PDB entry 1QVG | X-ray diffraction, 2.90 A resolution | chains 0 and L of the 33 polymer chains in the assembly

Chain 0:
Molecule: 23S ribosomal RNA
Source organism: Haloarcula marismortui
Sequence (2922 nucleotides; row label = number of the first residue in the row):
     2 UUGGCUACUAUGCCAGCUGGUGGAUUGCUCGGCUCAGGCGCUGAUGAAGG
    52 ACGUGCCAAGCUGCGAUAAGCCAUGGGGAGCCGCACGGAGGCGAAGAACC
   102 AUGGAUUUCCGAAUGAGAAUCUCUCUAACAAUUGCUUCGCGCAAUGAGGA
   152 ACCCCGAGAACUGAAACAUCUCAGUAUCGGGAGGAACAGAAAACGCAAUG
   202 UGAUGUCGUUAGUAACCGCGAGUGAACGCGAUACAGCCCAAACCGAAGCC
   252 CUCACGGGCAAUGUGGUGUCAGGGCUACCUCUCAUCAGCCGACCGUCUCG
   302 ACGAAGUCUCUUGGAACAGAGCGUGAUACAGGGUGACAACCCCGUACUCG
   352 AGACCAGUACGACGUGCGGUAGUGCCAGAGUAGCGGGGGUUGGAUAUCCC
   402 UCGCGAAUAACGCAGGCAUCGACUGCGAAGGCUAAACACAACCUGAGACC
   452 GAUAGUGAACAAGUAGUGUGAACGAACGCUGCAAAGUACCCUCAGAAGGG
   502 AGGCGAAAUAGAGCAUGAAAUCAGUUGGCGAUCGAGCGACAGGGCAUACA
   552 AGGUCCCUCGACGAAUGACCGACGCGCGAGCGUCCAGUAAGACUCACGGG
   602 AAGCCGAUGUUCUGUCGUACGUUUUGAAAAACGAGCCAGGGAGUGUGUCU
   652 GCAUGGCAAGUCUAACCGGAGUAUCCGGGGAGGCACAGGGAAACCGACAU
   702 GGCCGCAGGGCUUUGCCCGAGGGCCGCCGUCUUCAAGGGCGGGGAGCCAU
   752 GUGGACACGACCCGAAUCCGGACGAUCUACGCAUGGACAAGAUGAAGCGU
   802 GCCGAAAGGCACGUGGAAGUCUGUUAGAGUUGGUGUCCUACAAUACCCUC
   852 UCGUGAUCUAUGUGUAGGGGUGAAAGGCCCAUCGAGUCCGGCAACAGCUG
   902 GUUCCAAUCGAAACAUGUCGAAGCAUGACCUCCGCCGAGGUAGUCUGUGA
   952 GGUAGAGCGACCGAUUGGUGUGUCCGCCUCCGAGAGGAGUCGGCACACCU
  1002 GUCAAACUCCAAACUUACAGACGCCGUUUGACGCGGGGAUUCCGGUGCGC
  1052 GGGGUAAGCCUGUGUACCAGGAGGGGAACAACCCAGAGAUAGGUUAAGGU
  1102 CCCCAAGUGUGGAUUAAGUGUAAUCCUCUGAAGGUGGUCUCGAGCCCUAG
  1152 ACAGCCGGGAGGUGAGCUUAGAAGCAGCUACCCUCUAAGAAAAGCGUAAC
  1202 AGCUUACCGGCCGAGGUUUGAGGCGCCCAAAAUGAUCGGGACUCAAAUCC
  1252 ACCACCGAGACCUGUCCGUACCACUCAUACUGGUAAUCGAGUAGAUUGGC
  1302 GCUCUAAUUGGAUGGAAGUAGGGGUGAAAACUCCUAUGGACCGAUUAGUG
  1352 ACGAAAAUCCUGGCCAUAGUAGCAGCGAUAGUCGGGUGAGAACCCCGACG
  1402 GCCUAAUGGAUAAGGGUUCCUCAGCACUGCUGAUCAGCUGAGGGUUAGCC
  1452 GGUCCUAAGUCAUACCGCAACUCGACUAUGACGAAAUGGGAAACGGGUUA
  1502 AUAUUCCCGUGCCACUAUGCAGUGAAAGUUGACGCCCUGGGGUCGAUCAC
  1552 GCUGGGCAUUCGCCCAGUCGAACCGUCCAACUCCGUGGAAGCCGUAAUGG
  1602 CAGGAAGCGGACGAACGGCGGCAUAGGGAAACGUGAUUCAACCUGGGGCC
  1652 CAUGAAAAGACGAGCAUAGUGUCCGUACCGAGAACCGACACAGGUGUCCA
  1702 UGGCGGCGAAAGCCAAGGCCUGUCGGGAGCAACCAACGUUAGGGAAUUCG
  1752 GCAAGUUAGUCCCGUACCUUCGGAAGAAGGGAUGCCUGCUCCGGAACGGA
  1802 GCAGGUCGCAGUGACUCGGAAGCUCGGACUGUCUAGUAACAACAUAGGUG
  1852 ACCGCAAAUCCGCAAGGACUCGUACGGUCACUGAAUCCUGCCCAGUGCAG
  1902 GUAUCUGAACACCUCGUACAAGAGGACGAAGGACCUGUCAACGGCGGGGG
  1952 UAACUAUGACCCUCUUAAGGUAGCGUAGUACCUUGCCGCAUCAGUAGCGG
  2002 CUUGCAUGAAUGGAUUAACCAGAGCUUCACUGUCCCAACGUUGGGCCCGG
  2052 UGAACUGUACAUUCCAGUGCGGAGUCUGGAGACACCCAGGGGGAAGCGAA
  2102 GACCCUAUGGAGCUUUACUGCAGGCUGUCGCUGAGACGUGGUCGCCGAUG
  2152 UGCAGCAUAGGUAGGAGACACUACACAGGUACCCGCGCUAGCGGGCCACC
  2202 GAGUCAACAGUGAAAUACUACCCGUCGGUGACUGCGACUCUCACUCCGGG
  2252 AGGAGGACACCGAUAGCCGGGCAGUUUGACUGGGGCGGUACGCGCUCGAA
  2302 AAGAUAUCGAGCGCGCCCUAUGGCUAUCUCAGCCGGGACAGAGACCCGGC
  2352 GAAGAGUGCAAGAGCAAAAGAUAGCUUGACAGUGUUCUUCCCAACGAGGA
  2402 ACGCUGACGCGAAAGCGUGGUCUAGCGAACCAAUUAGCCUGCUUGAUGCG
  2452 GGCAAUUGAUGACAGAAAAGCUACCCUAGGGAUAACAGAGUCGUCACUCG
  2502 CAAGAGCACAUAUCGACCGAGUGGCUUGCUACCUCGAUGUCGGUUCCCUC
  2552 CAUCCUGCCCGUGCAGAAGCGGGCAAGGGUGAGGUUGUUCGCCUAUUAAA
  2602 GGAGGUCGUGAGCUGGGUUUAGACCGUCGUGAGACAGGUCGGCUGCUAUC
  2652 UACUGGGUGUGUAAUGGUGUCUGACAAGAACGACCGUAUAGUACGAGAGG
  2702 AACUACGGUUGGUGGCCACUGGUGUACCGGUUGUUCGAGAGAGCACGUGC
  2752 CGGGUAGCCACGCCACACGGGGUAAGAGCUGAACGCAUCUAAGCUCGAAA
  2802 CCCACUUGGAAAAGAGACACCGCCGAGGUCCCGCGUACAAGACGCGGUCG
  2852 AUAGACUCGGGGUGUGCGCGUCGAGGUAACGAGACGUUAAGCCCACGAGC
  2902 ACUAACAGACCAAAGCCAUCAU
Not modelled in the structure: 2-9, 126-127, 715, 971-998, 1560, 1952-1963, 2137-2236, 2339-2343, 2665-2666, 2915-2923
Bound ions: Mg2+ site 1 near G28 (its only coordinating residue here); Na+ site 1: C40, G41; Na+ site 2: G56, A59, G61; Na+ site 3 near U108 (its only coordinating residue here); Mg2+ site 2: A114, U115; Na+ site 4: C141, G142; Na+ site 5 near U146 (its only coordinating residue here); Mg2+ site 3: C162, U163, U2276; K+ site 1: C162, U163, U172; Mg2+ site 4: A165, A167, C168; Na+ site 6: A165, A166, A167; Mg2+ site 5: A166, G219; 60 more Na+ sites not listed; 96 more Mg2+ sites not listed; 1 more K+ sites not listed
From the paper describing this entry:
  - conformationally variable residues (side-chain flip): U2541, U2619, U2620

Chain L:
Name: L15 Ribosomal Protein
Source organism: Haloarcula marismortui
Amino-acid sequence (194 residues; row label = number of the first residue in the row):
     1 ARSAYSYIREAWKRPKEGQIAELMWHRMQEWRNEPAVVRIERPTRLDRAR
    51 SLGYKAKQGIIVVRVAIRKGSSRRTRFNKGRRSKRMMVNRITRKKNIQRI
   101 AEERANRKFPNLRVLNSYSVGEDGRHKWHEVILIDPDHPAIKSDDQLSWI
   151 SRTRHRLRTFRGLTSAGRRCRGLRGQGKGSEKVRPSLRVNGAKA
Bound ions: Na+ site 1: Asn106, Pro110, Leu112; Na+ site 2 near Lys193 (its only coordinating residue here)

Chain 0 / chain L interface:
Pairs across the interface (277):
  G44(0) - Arg156(L)  hydrogen bond to the base
  U133(0) - Lys108(L)  hydrogen bond to the sugar
  U133(0) - Pro110(L)  base contact
  U134(0) - Lys108(L)  phosphate contact
  U134(0) - Phe109(L)  phosphate contact
  U134(0) - Asn111(L)  hydrogen bond to the sugar
  U134(0) - Leu112(L)  sugar contact
  G135(0) - Arg39(L)  salt bridge to the phosphate
  G135(0) - Ile61(L)  phosphate contact
  G135(0) - Phe109(L)  phosphate contact
  G135(0) - Asn111(L)  hydrogen bond to the sugar
  G135(0) - Leu112(L)  sugar contact
  G135(0) - Asp135(L)  hydrogen bond to the sugar
  C136(0) - Arg39(L)  salt bridge to the phosphate
  C136(0) - Gln58(L)  phosphate contact
  C136(0) - His138(L)  hydrogen bond to the sugar
  U137(0) - Gln58(L)  phosphate contact
  A145(0) - Asn111(L)  sugar contact
  A145(0) - Asp137(L)  hydrogen bond to the sugar
  C154(0) - Arg188(L)  salt bridge to the phosphate
  C155(0) - Arg161(L)  hydrogen bond to the sugar
  C155(0) - Arg171(L)  hydrogen bond to the phosphate
  C155(0) - Ser186(L)  hydrogen bond to the phosphate
  C155(0) - Arg188(L)  salt bridge to the phosphate
  C155(0) - Val189(L)  phosphate contact
  C156(0) - Arg99(L)  hydrogen bond to the phosphate
  C156(0) - Phe160(L)  sugar contact
  C156(0) - Arg161(L)  sugar contact
  C156(0) - Arg171(L)  salt bridge to the phosphate
  C156(0) - Ser186(L)  phosphate contact
  C156(0) - Leu187(L)  hydrogen bond to the phosphate
  C156(0) - Arg188(L)  hydrogen bond to the phosphate
  G157(0) - Lys95(L)  hydrogen bond to the sugar
  G157(0) - Arg99(L)  salt bridge to the phosphate
  G157(0) - Cys170(L)  phosphate contact
  G157(0) - Leu187(L)  phosphate contact
  A158(0) - Arg74(L)  phosphate contact
  A158(0) - Arg93(L)  hydrogen bond to the phosphate
  A158(0) - Lys94(L)  hydrogen bond to the phosphate
  G159(0) - Arg74(L)  salt bridge to the phosphate
  G159(0) - Arg93(L)  salt bridge to the phosphate
  A160(0) - Arg81(L)  hydrogen bond to the sugar
  A160(0) - Arg85(L)  salt bridge to the phosphate
  A160(0) - Met87(L)  phosphate contact
  A161(0) - Gly80(L)  sugar contact
  A161(0) - Arg81(L)  phosphate contact
  A161(0) - Arg82(L)  salt bridge to the phosphate
  A169(0) - Ser83(L)  phosphate contact
  U170(0) - Arg82(L)  salt bridge to the phosphate
  U170(0) - Ser83(L)  hydrogen bond to the phosphate
  U170(0) - Lys84(L)  hydrogen bond to the phosphate
  C171(0) - Arg82(L)  salt bridge to the phosphate
  C171(0) - Lys84(L)  phosphate contact
  U172(0) - Arg82(L)  hydrogen bond to the base
  C173(0) - Arg82(L)  base contact
  A174(0) - Arg85(L)  base contact
  G175(0) - Lys94(L)  hydrogen bond to the base
  G175(0) - Gly191(L)  sugar contact
  G175(0) - Ala192(L)  sugar contact
  G175(0) - Lys193(L)  sugar contact
  G181(0) - Arg107(L)  hydrogen bond to the sugar
  G181(0) - Phe160(L)  hydrogen bond to the base
  G182(0) - Leu157(L)  phosphate contact
  G182(0) - Phe160(L)  sugar contact
  A183(0) - Arg156(L)  sugar contact
  A183(0) - Leu157(L)  sugar contact
  A183(0) - Arg161(L)  sugar contact
  G184(0) - Thr153(L)  phosphate contact
  G184(0) - Arg156(L)  salt bridge to the phosphate
  A187(0) - Arg154(L)  salt bridge to the phosphate
  A187(0) - Arg161(L)  phosphate contact
  C188(0) - Arg154(L)  phosphate contact
  C188(0) - Arg161(L)  salt bridge to the phosphate
  C188(0) - Leu163(L)  phosphate contact
  C188(0) - Arg171(L)  hydrogen bond to the phosphate
  C188(0) - Pro185(L)  hydrogen bond to the sugar
  C188(0) - Ser186(L)  sugar contact
  A189(0) - Leu163(L)  phosphate contact
  A189(0) - Arg168(L)  salt bridge to the phosphate
  A189(0) - Arg171(L)  salt bridge to the phosphate
  A189(0) - Leu173(L)  sugar contact
  A189(0) - Arg184(L)  hydrogen bond to the phosphate
  A189(0) - Pro185(L)  sugar contact
  G190(0) - Leu173(L)  phosphate contact
  G190(0) - Arg184(L)  salt bridge to the phosphate
  A191(0) - Gln176(L)  hydrogen bond to the phosphate
  A192(0) - Gln176(L)  hydrogen bond to the sugar
  A193(0) - Arg174(L)  phosphate contact
  A193(0) - Gln176(L)  hydrogen bond to the phosphate
  A194(0) - Gln176(L)  sugar contact
  A194(0) - Gly177(L)  phosphate contact
  C195(0) - Gly177(L)  phosphate contact
  C195(0) - Lys178(L)  hydrogen bond to the phosphate
  A204(0) - Gln176(L)  sugar contact
  U205(0) - Arg184(L)  phosphate contact
  G206(0) - Arg184(L)  phosphate contact
  G206(0) - Pro185(L)  phosphate contact
  U207(0) - Pro185(L)  phosphate contact
  A226(0) - Lys182(L)  sugar contact
  A227(0) - Glu181(L)  sugar contact
  C240(0) - Gln146(L)  hydrogen bond to the phosphate
  A241(0) - Arg50(L)  sugar contact
  A241(0) - Ser51(L)  sugar contact
  A242(0) - Ser3(L)  phosphate contact
  A242(0) - Tyr5(L)  phosphate contact
  A242(0) - Arg50(L)  salt bridge to the phosphate
  A243(0) - Ala1(L)  hydrogen bond to the phosphate
  A243(0) - Ser3(L)  phosphate contact
  C244(0) - Ala1(L)  hydrogen bond to the phosphate
  C250(0) - Ala140(L)  sugar contact
  C251(0) - Gln58(L)  sugar contact
  C251(0) - Pro139(L)  phosphate contact
  C251(0) - Ala140(L)  sugar contact
  C251(0) - Ser143(L)  phosphate contact
  C252(0) - Pro139(L)  phosphate contact
  G259(0) - Gln58(L)  base contact
  C260(0) - Gln58(L)  sugar contact
  A261(0) - Arg42(L)  salt bridge to the phosphate
  A261(0) - Ala56(L)  sugar contact
  A262(0) - Arg42(L)  salt bridge to the phosphate
  U263(0) - Arg42(L)  hydrogen bond to the sugar
  U263(0) - Leu46(L)  phosphate contact
  G264(0) - Tyr5(L)  hydrogen bond to the phosphate
  G264(0) - Leu46(L)  phosphate contact
  G264(0) - Arg50(L)  salt bridge to the phosphate
  G264(0) - Ala56(L)  sugar contact
  U265(0) - Arg50(L)  salt bridge to the phosphate
  U265(0) - Lys55(L)  phosphate contact
  U265(0) - Ala56(L)  hydrogen bond to the phosphate
  G266(0) - Lys55(L)  salt bridge to the phosphate
  G266(0) - Lys57(L)  salt bridge to the phosphate
  G266(0) - Asp144(L)  phosphate contact
  C376(0) - Ala1(L)  hydrogen bond to the sugar
  C377(0) - Arg2(L)  phosphate contact
  A378(0) - Arg9(L)  salt bridge to the phosphate
  G379(0) - Arg9(L)  sugar contact
  G379(0) - Arg48(L)  phosphate contact
  G379(0) - Ser51(L)  hydrogen bond to the base
  A380(0) - Arg9(L)  phosphate contact
  A380(0) - Trp12(L)  sugar contact
  A380(0) - Lys13(L)  base contact
  A380(0) - Arg48(L)  salt bridge to the phosphate
  G381(0) - Lys13(L)  base contact
  G381(0) - Pro15(L)  base contact
  G381(0) - Arg45(L)  salt bridge to the phosphate
  G381(0) - Arg48(L)  salt bridge to the phosphate
  A383(0) - Arg174(L)  salt bridge to the phosphate
  G388(0) - Arg90(L)  sugar contact
  G388(0) - Thr92(L)  base contact
  G389(0) - Arg90(L)  salt bridge to the phosphate
  G390(0) - Lys84(L)  salt bridge to the phosphate
  G390(0) - Lys94(L)  sugar contact
  G390(0) - Ala194(L)  hydrogen bond to the base
  U391(0) - Lys84(L)  salt bridge to the phosphate
  U391(0) - Arg85(L)  salt bridge to the phosphate
  U391(0) - Lys193(L)  hydrogen bond to the sugar
  U391(0) - Ala194(L)  sugar contact
  U392(0) - Lys182(L)  hydrogen bond to the sugar
  U392(0) - Lys193(L)  sugar contact
  G393(0) - Glu181(L)  base contact
  G393(0) - Lys182(L)  hydrogen bond to the base
  G394(0) - Lys178(L)  base contact
  G394(0) - Gly179(L)  base contact
  G394(0) - Glu181(L)  hydrogen bond to the base
  G394(0) - Lys182(L)  hydrogen bond to the base
  U398(0) - Gly179(L)  hydrogen bond to the sugar
  U398(0) - Glu181(L)  sugar contact
  C399(0) - Gly172(L)  phosphate contact
  C399(0) - Lys178(L)  phosphate contact
  C399(0) - Gly179(L)  sugar contact
  C399(0) - Val183(L)  sugar contact
  C399(0) - Ala194(L)  sugar contact
  C400(0) - Lys94(L)  sugar contact
  C400(0) - Arg169(L)  phosphate contact
  C400(0) - Cys170(L)  sugar contact
  C400(0) - Gly172(L)  phosphate contact
  C401(0) - Thr92(L)  hydrogen bond to the base
  C401(0) - Arg93(L)  hydrogen bond to the sugar
  C401(0) - Lys94(L)  sugar contact
  C401(0) - Asn96(L)  phosphate contact
  U402(0) - Gly70(L)  hydrogen bond to the phosphate
  U402(0) - Ser71(L)  sugar contact
  U402(0) - Thr92(L)  sugar contact
  U402(0) - Asn96(L)  phosphate contact
  U402(0) - Ile97(L)  hydrogen bond to the phosphate
  C403(0) - Lys69(L)  phosphate contact
  C403(0) - Gly70(L)  hydrogen bond to the phosphate
  C403(0) - Lys127(L)  salt bridge to the phosphate
  G404(0) - Lys69(L)  salt bridge to the phosphate
  G404(0) - Glu122(L)  phosphate contact
  C405(0) - Lys16(L)  salt bridge to the phosphate
  A407(0) - Arg14(L)  salt bridge to the phosphate
  U409(0) - Lys13(L)  hydrogen bond to the base
  G416(0) - Lys178(L)  salt bridge to the phosphate
  G417(0) - Lys178(L)  hydrogen bond to the sugar
  G431(0) - Arg48(L)  salt bridge to the phosphate
  G431(0) - Ser51(L)  sugar contact
  G431(0) - Leu52(L)  hydrogen bond to the sugar
  G431(0) - Asn116(L)  hydrogen bond to the phosphate
  G431(0) - Arg169(L)  salt bridge to the phosphate
  G432(0) - Asn116(L)  phosphate contact
  G432(0) - Trp149(L)  sugar contact
  G432(0) - Ser165(L)  phosphate contact
  C433(0) - Trp149(L)  sugar contact
  C433(0) - Arg158(L)  salt bridge to the phosphate
  C433(0) - Arg168(L)  salt bridge to the phosphate
  U434(0) - His155(L)  salt bridge to the phosphate
  A435(0) - Arg154(L)  salt bridge to the phosphate
  C770(0) - Lys79(L)  phosphate contact
  C770(0) - Gly80(L)  hydrogen bond to the phosphate
  C770(0) - Arg81(L)  hydrogen bond to the phosphate
  G771(0) - Lys79(L)  salt bridge to the phosphate
  G771(0) - Arg81(L)  salt bridge to the phosphate
  G869(0) - Asn78(L)  sugar contact
  G869(0) - Lys79(L)  salt bridge to the phosphate
  G870(0) - Asn78(L)  hydrogen bond to the phosphate
  C1467(0) - Pro35(L)  phosphate contact
  C1467(0) - Ala36(L)  hydrogen bond to the phosphate
  G1468(0) - Ala36(L)  phosphate contact
  C1469(0) - Arg68(L)  salt bridge to the phosphate
  C1469(0) - Arg73(L)  salt bridge to the phosphate
  C1469(0) - Arg104(L)  salt bridge to the phosphate
  A1470(0) - Arg68(L)  salt bridge to the phosphate
  A1470(0) - Ser72(L)  hydrogen bond to the phosphate
  A1470(0) - Arg73(L)  hydrogen bond to the phosphate
  A1470(0) - Arg93(L)  salt bridge to the phosphate
  A1470(0) - Lys95(L)  hydrogen bond to the sugar
  A1470(0) - Ile100(L)  phosphate contact
  A1471(0) - Ile100(L)  phosphate contact
  A1471(0) - Arg104(L)  salt bridge to the phosphate
  A1471(0) - Arg107(L)  phosphate contact
  C1472(0) - Arg107(L)  salt bridge to the phosphate
  C1864(0) - Arg73(L)  sugar contact
  C1864(0) - Arg74(L)  sugar contact
  C1864(0) - Thr75(L)  hydrogen bond to the phosphate
  G2121(0) - Arg76(L)  base contact
  G2121(0) - Ser83(L)  sugar contact
  G2121(0) - Met86(L)  base contact
  C2122(0) - Arg76(L)  hydrogen bond to the base
  C2122(0) - Phe77(L)  sugar contact
  C2122(0) - Met86(L)  hydrogen bond to the sugar
  C2122(0) - Val88(L)  phosphate contact
  A2123(0) - Arg76(L)  hydrogen bond to the sugar
  A2123(0) - Val88(L)  hydrogen bond to the phosphate
  A2123(0) - Asn89(L)  hydrogen bond to the phosphate
  G2124(0) - Asn89(L)  phosphate contact
  G2131(0) - Lys16(L)  phosphate contact
  G2131(0) - Gly124(L)  hydrogen bond to the base
  C2132(0) - Lys16(L)  salt bridge to the phosphate
  C2132(0) - Asp123(L)  sugar contact
  C2132(0) - Gly124(L)  hydrogen bond to the sugar
  U2133(0) - Trp25(L)  phosphate contact
  C2243(0) - Trp25(L)  base contact
  A2244(0) - Trp25(L)  sugar contact
  A2244(0) - Gln29(L)  sugar contact
  A2244(0) - Arg32(L)  hydrogen bond to the phosphate
  C2245(0) - Gln29(L)  phosphate contact
  C2245(0) - Arg32(L)  salt bridge to the phosphate
  U2246(0) - Arg125(L)  salt bridge to the phosphate
  C2262(0) - Gly124(L)  base contact
  C2262(0) - Arg125(L)  sugar contact
  G2263(0) - Lys69(L)  sugar contact
  G2263(0) - Gly70(L)  hydrogen bond to the sugar
  G2263(0) - Ser71(L)  phosphate contact
  G2263(0) - Arg73(L)  sugar contact
  A2264(0) - Gly70(L)  phosphate contact
  A2264(0) - Ser71(L)  hydrogen bond to the phosphate
  A2266(0) - Arg90(L)  salt bridge to the phosphate
  G2272(0) - Arg76(L)  base contact
  C2273(0) - Arg76(L)  hydrogen bond to the base
  A2274(0) - Phe77(L)  sugar contact
  A2274(0) - Gly80(L)  phosphate contact
  A2274(0) - Arg81(L)  hydrogen bond to the sugar
  A2274(0) - Met86(L)  base contact
  G2275(0) - Gly80(L)  phosphate contact
  G2275(0) - Arg81(L)  sugar contact
  G2275(0) - Met86(L)  sugar contact
Interface residues without a listed pair, chain 0 (131 interface residues in all): A144, U146, U176, G225, C239, G269, A288, U382, A408, A430, G868, A1865, U2265
Interface residues without a listed pair, chain L (122 interface residues in all): Val37, Tyr54, Gly59, Ala66, Ile91, Asp145, Gly162

In short:
131 residues of chain 0 face 122 of chain L across their interface, with 74 hydrogen bonds and 59 salt
bridges. Polar pairs include G44(0)-Arg156(L), U172(0)-Arg82(L) and G175(0)-Lys94(L). C40(0) and G41(0) form
the Na+ site 1. The Na+ site 2 is built by G56(0), A59(0) and G61(0). From the paper: conformational
variability at U2541(0), U2619(0) and U2620(0).
Chain 0 is 23S ribosomal RNA and chain L is L15 Ribosomal Protein, both from Haloarcula marismortui; the
structure, Structure of CCA oligonucleotide bound to the tRNA binding sites of the large ribosomal subunit of
..., was determined by X-ray diffraction together with 1QVF from the same study.
